4U7T - chains A and F of the 6 polymer chains in the assembly; structure by X-ray diffraction, 2.90 A resolution.

Chain A:
Name: DNA (cytosine-5)-methyltransferase 3A
Source organism: Homo sapiens
Notes: EC 2.1.1.37
UniProtKB: Q9Y6K1 (DNM3A_HUMAN); residues 476-912 here = UniProt positions 476-912
Sequence (445 residues; numbered 468 to 912; the number before each row is that of its first residue):
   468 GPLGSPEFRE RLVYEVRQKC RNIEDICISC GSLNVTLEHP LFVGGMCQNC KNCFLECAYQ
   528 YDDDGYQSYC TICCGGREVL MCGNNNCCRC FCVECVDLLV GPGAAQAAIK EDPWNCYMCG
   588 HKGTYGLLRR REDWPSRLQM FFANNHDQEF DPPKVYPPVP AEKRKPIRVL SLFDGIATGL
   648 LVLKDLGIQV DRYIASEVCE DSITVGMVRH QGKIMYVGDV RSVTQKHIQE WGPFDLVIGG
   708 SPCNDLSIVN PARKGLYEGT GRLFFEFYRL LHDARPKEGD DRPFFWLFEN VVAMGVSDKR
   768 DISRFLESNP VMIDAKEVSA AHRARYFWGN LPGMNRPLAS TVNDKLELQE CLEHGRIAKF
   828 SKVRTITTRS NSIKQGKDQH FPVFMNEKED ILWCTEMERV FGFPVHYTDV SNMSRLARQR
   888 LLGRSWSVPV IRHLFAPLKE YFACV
Unresolved in the structure: 468-473, 611-620, 834-845
Differences from the reference sequence: expression tag (468-475)
Curated features (UniProtKB/Swiss-Prot):
  - zinc finger: Ile493 to Glu523 (GATA-type), Gln534 to Gly590 (PHD-type)
  - active site: Cys710
  - binding site (S-adenosyl-L-methionine): Asp641 to Thr645, Glu664, Asp686 to Arg688, Arg891 to Trp893
  - modified residue: Cys710 (S-methylcysteine)
  - natural variant: Asp529 (D529N: In TBRS; uncertain significance), Gly532 (G532S: In TBRS), Met548 (M548K: In TBRS), Cys549 (C549R: In TBRS), Leu648 (L648P: In TBRS), Gly699 (G699D: In a patient with chronic myelomonocytic leukemia), Pro700 (P700L: In TBRS), Phe731 (deletion: In a patient with chronic myelomonocytic leukemia), Arg749 (R749C: In TBRS), Arg771 (R771Q: In TBRS; uncertain significance), Val778 (V778G: In TBRS; uncertain significance), Asn838 (N838D: In TBRS), 3 further natural variant entries in UniProt
  - mutagenesis: Phe732 (F732A: Loss of activity due to the incapacity to bind the regulatory subunit DNMT3L)

Chain F:
Name: peptide from Histone H3.3
UniProtKB: P84243 (H33_HUMAN); residues 1-12 here correspond to UniProt positions 2-13 (UniProt number = residue number + 1)
Sequence (12 residues; each row starts with the number of its first residue):
     1 ARTKQTARKS TG
Unresolved in the structure: 11-12
Curated features (UniProtKB/Swiss-Prot):
  - modified residue: Arg2 (Asymmetric dimethylarginine), Thr3 (Phosphothreonine), Lys4 (Allysine), Gln5 (5-glutamyl dopamine), Thr6 (Phosphothreonine), Arg8 (Citrulline), Lys9 (N6,N6,N6-trimethyllysine), Ser10 (ADP-ribosylserine), Thr11 (Phosphothreonine)

Interface between chain A and chain F:
Pairs across the interface (31; chain A residue first):
  Cys520(A) - Lys9(F)
  Cys524(A) - Lys9(F)
  Asp529(A) - Lys4(F)  salt bridge
  Asp531(A) - Lys4(F)  salt bridge
  Tyr533(A) - Lys4(F)
  Gln534(A) - Lys4(F)  hydrogen bond (backbone-side chain)
  Ser535(A) - Thr6(F)
  Tyr536(A) - Ala7(F)  hydrogen bond (side chain-backbone)
  Tyr536(A) - Lys9(F)
  Cys541(A) - Lys9(F)  hydrogen bond (backbone-side chain)
  Gly543(A) - Thr6(F)  hydrogen bond (backbone-side chain)
  Arg544(A) - Gln5(F)
  Arg544(A) - Thr6(F)  hydrogen bond (backbone-side chain)
  Glu545(A) - Thr3(F)
  Glu545(A) - Lys4(F)
  Glu545(A) - Gln5(F)
  Val546(A) - Thr3(F)
  Val546(A) - Lys4(F)  hydrogen bond (backbone-backbone)
  Val546(A) - Thr6(F)
  Leu547(A) - Arg2(F)
  Leu547(A) - Thr3(F)
  Met548(A) - Arg2(F)  hydrogen bond (backbone-backbone)
  Met548(A) - Thr3(F)
  Met548(A) - Lys4(F)
  Ala575(A) - Ala1(F)  hydrogen bond (backbone-backbone)
  Ile576(A) - Ala1(F)
  Ile576(A) - Thr3(F)
  Glu578(A) - Ala1(F)
  Asp579(A) - Ala1(F)
  Trp581(A) - Ala1(F)
  Ser807(A) - Ser10(F)
Other interface residues (no listed pair), chain A (24 interface residues in all): Gly542, Cys557, Val809
Other interface residues (no listed pair), chain F (10 interface residues in all): Arg8

Overview:
Chain A and chain F form an interface of 24 and 10 residues respectively, with 8 hydrogen bonds and 2 salt
bridges. Polar contacts include Asp529(A)-Lys4(F), Asp531(A)-Lys4(F) and Gln534(A)-Lys4(F). UniProt lists
active-site residue Cys710(A), 12 S-adenosyl-L-methionine-binding residues and one mutagenesis site on chain
A.
Here chain A is DNA (cytosine-5)-methyltransferase 3A (Homo sapiens) and chain F is peptide from Histone H3.3.
Entry 4U7T (Crystal structure of DNMT3A-DNMT3L in complex with histone H3) was determined by X-ray
diffraction, deposited together with 4U7P.
